Entry 3HMM (X-ray diffraction, 1.70 A resolution); this record covers chain A.

== Chain A ==
Protein: TGF-beta receptor type-1
Source organism: Homo sapiens
Notes: EC 2.7.11.30; fragment: kinase domain, residues 201-503
Reference sequence: P36897 (TGFR1_HUMAN); residues 1-303 here correspond to UniProt positions 201-503 (UniProt number = residue number + 200)
Sequence (303 residues; numbered 1 to 303; the number before each row is that of its first residue):
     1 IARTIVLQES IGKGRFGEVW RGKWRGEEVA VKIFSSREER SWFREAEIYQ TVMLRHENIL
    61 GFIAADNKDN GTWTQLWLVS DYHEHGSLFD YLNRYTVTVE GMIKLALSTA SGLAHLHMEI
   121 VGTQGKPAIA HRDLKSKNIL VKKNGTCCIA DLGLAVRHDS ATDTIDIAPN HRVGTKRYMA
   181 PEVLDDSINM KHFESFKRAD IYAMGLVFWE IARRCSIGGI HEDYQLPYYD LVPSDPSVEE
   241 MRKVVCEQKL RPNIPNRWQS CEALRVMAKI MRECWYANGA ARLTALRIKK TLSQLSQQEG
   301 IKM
Unresolved in the structure: 169-173, 299-303
Swiss-Prot annotation at these positions:
  - active site: Asp133 (Proton acceptor)
  - binding site (ATP): Ile11 to Val19, Lys32
  - cross-link (Glycyl lysine isopeptide (Lys-Gly)): Lys68 (interchain with G-Cter in ubiquitin), Lys191 (interchain with G-Cter in SUMO)
Small-molecule neighbours: 855 (2-(6-methylpyridin-2-yl)-N-pyridin-4-ylquinazolin-4-amine): Ile11, Val19, Ala30, Val31, Lys32, Glu45, Tyr49, Leu60, Phe62, Leu78, Val79, Ser80, Asp81, Tyr82, His83, Gly86, Lys137, Asn138, Leu140, Ala150, Asp151

== Overview ==
Ligands of chain A: compound 855. From UniProt: active-site residue Asp133 and 10 ATP-binding residues.
Chain A is TGF-beta receptor type-1 (Homo sapiens); the structure, Structure of Alk5 + GW855857, was
determined by X-ray diffraction, deposited together with 3GXL.
